Entry 5UH6 (X-ray diffraction, 3.84 A resolution); this record covers chains F and H of the 9 polymer chains in the assembly.

Chain F:
Molecule: RNA polymerase sigma factor SigA
From: Mycobacterium tuberculosis (strain ATCC 25618 / H37Rv)
UniProtKB: P9WGI1 (SIGA_MYCTU); residue numbers follow UniProt; this construct covers 1-528
Sequence (528 residues; row label = number of the first residue in the row):
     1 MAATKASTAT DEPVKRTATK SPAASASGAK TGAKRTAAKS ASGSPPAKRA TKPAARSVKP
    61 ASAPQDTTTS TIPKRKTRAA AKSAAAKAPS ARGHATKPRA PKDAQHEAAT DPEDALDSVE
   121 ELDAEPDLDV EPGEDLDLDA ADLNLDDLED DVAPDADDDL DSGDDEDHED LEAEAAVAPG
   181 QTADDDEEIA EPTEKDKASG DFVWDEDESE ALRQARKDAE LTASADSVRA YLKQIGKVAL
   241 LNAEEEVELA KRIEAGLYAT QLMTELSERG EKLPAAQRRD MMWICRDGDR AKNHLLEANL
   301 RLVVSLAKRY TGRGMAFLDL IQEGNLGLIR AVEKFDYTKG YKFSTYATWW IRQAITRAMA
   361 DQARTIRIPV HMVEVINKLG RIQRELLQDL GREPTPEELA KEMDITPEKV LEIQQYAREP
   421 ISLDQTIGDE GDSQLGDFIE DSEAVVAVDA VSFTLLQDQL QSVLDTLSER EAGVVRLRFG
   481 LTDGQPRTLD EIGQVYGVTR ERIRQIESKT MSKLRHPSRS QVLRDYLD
Disordered / not traced: 1-206

Chain H:
Molecule: 23-nt DNA strand
Sequence (23 nucleotides; row label = number of the first residue in the row):
     1 TATAATGGGA GCTGTCACGG ATG

Interface between chain F and chain H:
Pairs across the interface - 40 pairs, chain F then chain H:
  Asp-226(F) with DG8(H), hydrogen bond to the base
  Val-228(F) with DG8(H), base contact
  Arg-229(F) with DG8(H), hydrogen bond to the base; DG9(H), hydrogen bond to the base
  Leu-232(F) with DG7(H), base contact; DG8(H), base contact
  Lys-233(F) with DG7(H), base contact
  Gly-236(F) with DG7(H), base contact
  Glu-246(F) with DT6(H), base contact
  Asn-299(F) with DT6(H), hydrogen bond to the base
  Arg-301(F) with DT6(H), phosphate contact; DG7(H), hydrogen bond to the base
  Leu-302(F) with DT6(H), hydrogen bond to the base
  Ser-305(F) with DT6(H), sugar contact
  Lys-308(F) with DG8(H), salt bridge to the phosphate; DG9(H), phosphate contact
  Phe-317(F) with DG8(H), sugar contact
  Lys-334(F) with DA2(H), hydrogen bond to the base
  Phe-335(F) with DA2(H), base contact
  Asp-336(F) with DA2(H), hydrogen bond to the base
  Lys-339(F) with DA2(H), hydrogen bond to the base
  Gly-340(F) with DA4(H), phosphate contact
  Tyr-341(F) with DA2(H), sugar contact; DT3(H), sugar contact; DA4(H), phosphate contact
  Lys-342(F) with DA4(H), hydrogen bond to the phosphate; DA5(H), salt bridge to the phosphate; DT6(H), base contact
  Ser-344(F) with DA4(H), sugar contact; DA5(H), hydrogen bond to the phosphate; DT6(H), base contact
  Thr-345(F) with DA4(H), hydrogen bond to the base; DA5(H), base contact
  Tyr-346(F) with DA2(H), stacking on the base
  Thr-348(F) with DA5(H), hydrogen bond to the base
  Trp-349(F) with DT1(H), phosphate contact; DA2(H), sugar contact; DT3(H), phosphate contact; DA5(H), base contact
  Gln-353(F) with DT1(H), phosphate contact
Other interface residues (no listed pair), chain F (29 interface residues in all): Leu-240, Ala-298, Trp-350

Summary:
The interface between chain F and chain H involves 29 residues on one side and 9 on the other; the contacts
include 13 hydrogen bonds, 2 salt bridges and 1 aromatic stacking contact. Polar contacts include
Asp-226(F)/DG8(H), Arg-229(F)/DG8(H) and Arg-229(F)/DG9(H).
Chain F is RNA polymerase sigma factor SigA (Mycobacterium tuberculosis (strain ATCC 25618 / H37Rv)) and chain
H is a 23-nt DNA strand; the structure, Crystal structure of Mycobacterium tuberculosis transcription
initiation complex containing 2ntRNA in complex with Rifampin, was determined by X-ray diffraction together
with 5UH5, 5UH8, 5UH9, 5UHA, 5UHB, 5UHC and 4 further entries from the same study.
